9EM7 - chains A and G of the 8 polymer chains in the assembly; structure by electron microscopy, 3.60 A resolution.

Chain A (and G):
Protein: Slr0869 protein
Organism: Synechocystis sp. PCC 6803
Notes: chain G of this document is another copy of the same molecule, construct and numbering; everything in this record applies to it too
UniProt: P73765 (P73765_SYNY3); residue numbers follow UniProt; this construct covers 1-812
Amino-acid sequence (820 residues; row label = number of the first residue in the row):
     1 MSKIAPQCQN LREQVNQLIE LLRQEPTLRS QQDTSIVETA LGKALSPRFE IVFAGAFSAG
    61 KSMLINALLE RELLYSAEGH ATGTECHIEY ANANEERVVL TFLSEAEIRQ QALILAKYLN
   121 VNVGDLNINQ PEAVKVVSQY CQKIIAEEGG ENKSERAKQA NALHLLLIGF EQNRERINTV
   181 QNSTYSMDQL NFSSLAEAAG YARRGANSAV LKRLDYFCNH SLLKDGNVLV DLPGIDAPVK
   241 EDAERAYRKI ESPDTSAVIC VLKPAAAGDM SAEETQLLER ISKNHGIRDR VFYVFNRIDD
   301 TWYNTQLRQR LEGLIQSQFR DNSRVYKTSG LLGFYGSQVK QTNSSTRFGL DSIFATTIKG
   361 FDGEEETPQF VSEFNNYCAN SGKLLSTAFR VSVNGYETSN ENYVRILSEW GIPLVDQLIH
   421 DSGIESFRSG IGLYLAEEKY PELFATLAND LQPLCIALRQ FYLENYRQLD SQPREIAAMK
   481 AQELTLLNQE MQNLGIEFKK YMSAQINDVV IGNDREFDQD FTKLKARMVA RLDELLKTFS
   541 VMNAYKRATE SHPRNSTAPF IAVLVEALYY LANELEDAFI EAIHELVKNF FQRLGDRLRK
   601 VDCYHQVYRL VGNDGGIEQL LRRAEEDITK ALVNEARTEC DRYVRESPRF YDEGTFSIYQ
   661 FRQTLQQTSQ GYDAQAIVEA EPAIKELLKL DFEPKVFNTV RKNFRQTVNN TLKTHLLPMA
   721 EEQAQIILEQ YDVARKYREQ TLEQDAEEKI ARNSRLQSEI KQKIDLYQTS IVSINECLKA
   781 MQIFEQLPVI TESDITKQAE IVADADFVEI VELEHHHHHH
Not modelled in the structure: 1, 794-820
Sequence notes: expression tag (813-820)
What the authors report for this chain:
  - self-association interface (contacts with another copy of this molecule): F389 to N394

How chain A and chain G interact:
Pairs across the interface - 17 pairs, chain A then chain G:
  T485(A) with E729(G)
  N488(A) with L728(G); E729(G)
  Q489(A) with Q725(G), hydrogen bond; E729(G), hydrogen bond
  Q492(A) with Q725(G); L728(G)
  Q725(A) with Q489(G); Q492(G)
  L728(A) with N488(G); Q492(G); L728(G), hydrophobic
  E729(A) with N488(G); Q489(G), hydrogen bond
  Y731(A) with D732(G)
  D732(A) with Y731(G), hydrogen bond
  R735(A) with R735(G)
Other interface residues (no listed pair), chain G (10 interface residues in all): T485

In short:
The chain A/chain G interface involves 10 residues from each chain; the contacts include 4 hydrogen bonds.
Polar pairs include Q489(A)-Q725(G), Q489(A)-E729(G) and D732(A)-Y731(G). From the paper: a self-association
interface involving F389(A).
Chain A and chain G are both Slr0869 protein (Synechocystis sp. PCC 6803); the structure, Oligomeric structure
of SynDLP in presence of GTP, was determined by electron microscopy (same publication as 9EM8 and 9EM9).
